PDB entry 8WFX | electron microscopy, 3.73 A resolution | chains O and H of the 15 polymer chains in the assembly

# Chain O
Molecule: 50-nt RNA strand
Organism: Mycobacterium canettii
Sequence (50 nucleotides; row label = number of the first residue in the row):
     1 ACGGAAACUU AAAACCGUGU UGCACUGCAA CCCGGAAUUC UUGCACGUCG

# Chain H
Name: CRISPR system Cms endoribonuclease Csm3
Organism: Mycobacterium canettii
UniProt: G0TFC2 (G0TFC2_MYCCP); residue numbers follow UniProt; this construct covers 1-236
Sequence (236 residues; each row starts with the number of its first residue):
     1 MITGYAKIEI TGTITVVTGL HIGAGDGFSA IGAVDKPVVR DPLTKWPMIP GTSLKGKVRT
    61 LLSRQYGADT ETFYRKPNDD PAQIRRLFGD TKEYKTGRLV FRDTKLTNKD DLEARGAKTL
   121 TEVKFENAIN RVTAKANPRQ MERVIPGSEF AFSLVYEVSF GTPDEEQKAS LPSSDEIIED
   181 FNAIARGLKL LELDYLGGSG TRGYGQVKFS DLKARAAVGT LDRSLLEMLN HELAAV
Unresolved in the structure: 1-5, 26-31, 218-221

# How chain O and chain H interact
Contacting residue pairs (47; chain O residue first):
  A11(O) - Asp90(H)  hydrogen bond to the sugar
  A11(O) - Thr91(H)  base contact
  A11(O) - Tyr94(H)  sugar contact
  A12(O) - Arg59(H)  hydrogen bond to the phosphate
  A12(O) - Phe88(H)  phosphate contact
  A12(O) - Gly89(H)  hydrogen bond to the sugar
  A12(O) - Asp90(H)  sugar contact
  A12(O) - Thr91(H)  base contact
  A13(O) - Lys55(H)  phosphate contact
  A13(O) - Arg59(H)  salt bridge to the phosphate
  A13(O) - Pro77(H)  sugar contact
  A14(O) - Thr52(H)  sugar contact
  A14(O) - Ser53(H)  hydrogen bond to the phosphate
  A14(O) - Gly56(H)  phosphate contact
  A14(O) - Lys57(H)  hydrogen bond to the base
  A14(O) - Thr60(H)  base contact
  C15(O) - Gly23(H)  sugar contact
  C15(O) - Gly25(H)  base contact
  C15(O) - Thr52(H)  phosphate contact
  C15(O) - Ser53(H)  hydrogen bond to the phosphate
  C16(O) - His21(H)  phosphate contact
  C16(O) - Ile22(H)  phosphate contact
  C16(O) - Gly23(H)  hydrogen bond to the phosphate
  C16(O) - Gly197(H)  sugar contact
  C16(O) - Gly198(H)  sugar contact
  G17(O) - Gly197(H)  phosphate contact
  G17(O) - Gly198(H)  phosphate contact
  G17(O) - Ser199(H)  hydrogen bond to the phosphate
  G17(O) - Gly200(H)  hydrogen bond to the phosphate
  U18(O) - Gly200(H)  phosphate contact
  U18(O) - Thr201(H)  hydrogen bond to the phosphate
  U18(O) - Arg202(H)  salt bridge to the phosphate
  G19(O) - Glu126(H)  sugar contact
  G19(O) - Asn127(H)  hydrogen bond to the sugar
  G19(O) - Arg139(H)  hydrogen bond to the base
  G19(O) - Met141(H)  base contact
  G19(O) - Arg202(H)  salt bridge to the phosphate
  U20(O) - Asn127(H)  sugar contact
  U20(O) - Ile129(H)  hydrogen bond to the phosphate
  U20(O) - Arg131(H)  salt bridge to the phosphate
  U21(O) - Phe125(H)  base contact
  U21(O) - Glu126(H)  phosphate contact
  U21(O) - Asn127(H)  hydrogen bond to the base
  U21(O) - Pro138(H)  base contact
  G22(O) - Ile129(H)  sugar contact
  G22(O) - Ala134(H)  hydrogen bond to the base
  G22(O) - Ala136(H)  base contact
Also at the interface, not in a pair above, chain H (39 interface residues in all): Pro50, Gly97, Lys124, Ala128, Lys135, Tyr195

# In short
The interface between chain O and chain H involves 12 residues on one side and 39 on the other, with 15
hydrogen bonds and 4 salt bridges. Polar contacts include A14(O)-Lys57(H), G19(O)-Arg139(H) and
U21(O)-Asn127(H).
Here chain O is a 50-nt RNA strand and chain H is CRISPR system Cms endoribonuclease Csm3, both from
Mycobacterium canettii. Entry 8WFX (Cryo-EM structure of CRISPR-Csm effector complex from Mycobacterium
canettii) was determined by electron microscopy (same publication as 8X5D).
